8UBF - chains E and I of the 8 polymer chains in the assembly; structure by electron microscopy, 3.61 A resolution.

# Chain E
Name: Avd
Organism: Bordetella phage BPP-1
Notes: EC 4.2.1.147
UniProtKB: chimeric construct of Q775D7, Q9FA38: residues 1-124 from Q775D7 (Q775D7_BPBPP) positions 1-124 (same numbers); residues 125-290 from Q9FA38 positions 5-170 (UniProt number = residue number - 120)
Chain sequence (290 residues; row label = number of the first residue in the row):
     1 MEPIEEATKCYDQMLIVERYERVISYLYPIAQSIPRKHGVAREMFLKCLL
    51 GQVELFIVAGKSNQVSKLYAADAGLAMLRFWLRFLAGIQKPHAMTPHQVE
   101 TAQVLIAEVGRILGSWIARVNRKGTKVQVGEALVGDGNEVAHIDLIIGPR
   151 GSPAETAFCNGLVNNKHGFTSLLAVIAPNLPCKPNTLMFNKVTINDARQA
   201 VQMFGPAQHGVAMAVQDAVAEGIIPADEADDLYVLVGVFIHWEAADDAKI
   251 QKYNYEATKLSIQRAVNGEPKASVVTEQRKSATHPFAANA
Disordered / not traced: 1-11, 122-290

# Chain I
Molecule: Diversity-generating retroelement (DGR) RNA Sp
Sequence (140 nucleotides; numbered 1 to 140; the number before each row is that of its first residue):
     1 CAUGGCUCUGCCAACGCUACGGCUUGGCGGGCUGGCCUUUCCUCAAUAGG
    51 UGGUCAGCCGGUUCUGUCCUGCUUCGGCGAACACGUUACACGGUUCGGCA
   101 AAACGUCGAUUACUGAAAAUGGAAAGGCGGGGCCGACUUC
Disordered / not traced: 1-2, 34-48, 57-86, 140

# Interface between chain E and chain I
Pairs across the interface (26):
  Gln-32(E) / U24(I)  hydrogen bond to the sugar
  Ser-33(E) / G16(I)  hydrogen bond to the base
  Ser-33(E) / C23(I)  hydrogen bond to the sugar
  Ser-33(E) / U24(I)  sugar contact
  Ile-34(E) / U24(I)  sugar contact
  Pro-35(E) / C23(I)  phosphate contact
  Pro-35(E) / U24(I)  sugar contact
  Arg-36(E) / U7(I)  salt bridge to the phosphate
  Arg-36(E) / U24(I)  salt bridge to the phosphate
  Arg-36(E) / U25(I)  salt bridge to the phosphate
  Lys-37(E) / U7(I)  hydrogen bond to the base
  Gly-39(E) / U7(I)  base contact
  Val-40(E) / U7(I)  hydrogen bond to the base
  Arg-42(E) / U24(I)  sugar contact
  Arg-42(E) / U25(I)  salt bridge to the phosphate
  Gly-87(E) / A19(I)  base contact
  Lys-90(E) / G21(I)  base contact
  His-92(E) / A19(I)  stacking on the base
  His-92(E) / G21(I)  hydrogen bond to the base
  Ala-93(E) / A19(I)  base contact
  Met-94(E) / A19(I)  hydrogen bond to the base
  Thr-95(E) / U18(I)  sugar contact
  Thr-95(E) / A19(I)  base contact
  Pro-96(E) / A19(I)  base contact
  Gln-98(E) / C17(I)  hydrogen bond to the phosphate
  Gln-98(E) / U18(I)  phosphate contact
Other interface residues (no listed pair), chain E (23 interface residues in all): Pro-29, His-38, Ala-41, Leu-85, Ala-86, His-97

# In short
23 residues of chain E face 9 of chain I across their interface; the contacts include 8 hydrogen bonds, 4 salt
bridges and 1 aromatic stacking contact. Polar pairs include Ser-33(E)/G16(I), Lys-37(E)/U7(I) and
Val-40(E)/U7(I).
Here chain E is Avd (Bordetella phage BPP-1) and chain I is Diversity-generating retroelement (DGR) RNA Sp.
Entry 8UBF (Diversity-generating retroelement (DGR) ribonucleoprotein - Resting state 1c) was determined by
electron microscopy together with 8UB7, 8UB8, 8UB9, 8UBA, 8UBB, 8UBC, 8UBD and 8UBE from the same study.
